Entry 4EDX (X-ray diffraction, 2.50 A resolution); this record covers chains W and B of the 6 polymer chains in the assembly.

== Chain W ==
Molecule: Beta-nerve growth factor
From: Homo sapiens
UniProtKB: P01138 (NGF_HUMAN); residues 1-120 here correspond to UniProt positions 122-241 (UniProt number = residue number + 121)
Chain sequence (120 residues; numbered 1 to 120; the number before each row is that of its first residue):
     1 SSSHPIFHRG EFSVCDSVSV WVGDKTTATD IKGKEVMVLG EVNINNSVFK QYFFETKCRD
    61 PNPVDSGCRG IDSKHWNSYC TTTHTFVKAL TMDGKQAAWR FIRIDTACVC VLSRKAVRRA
Not modelled in the structure: 1-9, 61-65, 117-120
Disulfide bonds: Cys-15/Cys-80, Cys-58/Cys-108, Cys-68/Cys-110
Swiss-Prot annotation at these positions:
  - binding site (a 1-acyl-sn-glycero-3-phospho-(1D-myo-inositol)): Tyr-52, Lys-88
  - binding site (a 1-acyl-sn-glycero-3-phospho-L-serine): Lys-88

== Chain B ==
Molecule: heavy chain of Fab of murine anti-NGF
From: Mus musculus
Notes: antibody fragment or engineered binder
Chain sequence (221 residues; numbered 1 to 228 plus 8 insertion-coded residues; 15 numbers in that range are skipped by the numbering (no residue carries them; nothing is unmodelled there); the number before each row is that of its first residue; a row labelled like 82A-82C holds insertion residues (82A, then the next letters in order)):
     1 QVQLKESGPG LVAPSQSLSI TCTVSGFSLI GYDINWVRQP PGKGLEWLGM IWGDGTTDYN
    61 SALKSRLSIS KDNSKSQVFL KM
82A-82C NSL
    83 RTDDTATYSC ARGGYYYG
100A-100E TSYYF
   101 DYWGQGTTLT VSSASTTPPS VYPLAPVC
   131 GDTTGSSVTL GCLVKGYFPE PVTL
   156 TW
   162 NSGSLSSG
   171 VHTFPAVLQS
   183 DLYTLSSSVT VTSS
   198 TWP
   202 SQSIT
   208 CNVAHPASST KVDKKI
   226 EPR
Not modelled in the structure: 131-135
Disulfide bonds: Cys-22/Cys-92, Cys-142/Cys-208

== Interface between chain W and chain B ==
Contacting residue pairs - 21 pairs, chain W then chain B:
  Ser-13(W) with Tyr-98(B)
  Ser-17(W) with Tyr-99(B)
  Ser-19(W) with Tyr-97(B); Tyr-99(B), hydrogen bond (side chain-backbone)
  Val-20(W) with Gly-31(B); Tyr-32(B)
  Trp-21(W) with Gly-31(B), hydrogen bond (backbone-backbone); Asp-33(B), hydrogen bond; Tyr-97(B)
  Asp-24(W) with Ile-30(B)
  Lys-50(W) with Asp-54(B), hydrogen bond (side chain-backbone)
  Tyr-52(W) with Ile-30(B), hydrogen bond (side chain-backbone); Gly-53(B), hydrogen bond (side chain-backbone); Asp-54(B)
  Phe-54(W) with Tyr-97(B), hydrophobic; Tyr-99(B); Gly-100(B)
  Thr-56(W) with Tyr-99(B)
  Thr-106(W) with Tyr-99(B)
  Ala-107(W) with Tyr-99(B), hydrophobic
  Cys-108(W) with Tyr-99(B), hydrogen bond (backbone-side chain)
Other interface residues (no listed pair), chain W (14 interface residues in all): Gly-23
Other interface residues (no listed pair), chain B (13 interface residues in all): Trp-52, Gly-55, Asn-73

== Overview ==
The interface between chain W and chain B involves 14 residues on one side and 13 on the other, with 7
hydrogen bonds. Among the polar pairs are Ser-19(W)/Tyr-99(B), Trp-21(W)/Asp-33(B) and Lys-50(W)/Asp-54(B).
Chain W is Beta-nerve growth factor (Homo sapiens) and chain B is heavy chain of Fab of murine anti-NGF (Mus
musculus); the structure, Nerve Growth Factor in Complex with Fab from mouse mAb 911, was determined by X-ray
diffraction.
